Entry 1B74 (X-ray diffraction, 2.30 A resolution); this record covers chain A.

[Chain A]
Name: Glutamate racemase
Source organism: Aquifex pyrophilus
Notes: EC 5.1.1.3
Reference sequence: P56868 (MURI_AQUPY); residues 1-254 here = UniProt positions 1-254
Sequence (254 residues; numbered 1 to 254; the number before each row is that of its first residue):
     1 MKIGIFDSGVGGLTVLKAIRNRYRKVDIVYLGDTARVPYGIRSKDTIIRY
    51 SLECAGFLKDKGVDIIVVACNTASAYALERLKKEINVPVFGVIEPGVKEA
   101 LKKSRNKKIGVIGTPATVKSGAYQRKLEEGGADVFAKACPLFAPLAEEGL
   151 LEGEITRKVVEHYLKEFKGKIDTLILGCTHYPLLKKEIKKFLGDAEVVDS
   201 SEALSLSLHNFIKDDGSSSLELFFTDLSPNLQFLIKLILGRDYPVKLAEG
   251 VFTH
Disordered / not traced: 253-254
Small-molecule neighbours: D-glutamine (DGN): G11, A69, C70, N71, T72, T114, T117, E147, G177, C178
UniProt features mapped onto this chain:
  - active site (Proton donor/acceptor): C70, C178
  - binding site (substrate): D7, S8, Y39, G40, N71, T72, E147, T179, H180
  - mutagenesis: D7 (D7S: Strongly reduced catalytic activity), E147 (E147N: Strongly reduced catalytic activity)

[Summary]
Chain A binds D-glutamine. From UniProt: active-site residues C70 and C178, 9 substrate-binding residues and 2
mutagenesis sites.
Chain A is Glutamate racemase (Aquifex pyrophilus); the structure, Glutamate racemase from aquifex pyrophilus,
was determined by X-ray diffraction, deposited together with 1B73.
